PDB entry 6X40 | electron microscopy, 2.86 A resolution | chains D and L of the 9 polymer chains in the assembly

[Chain D]
Name: Gamma-aminobutyric acid receptor subunit alpha-1
Source organism: Homo sapiens
UniProtKB: P14867 (GBRA1_HUMAN); the construct has insertions or renumbered stretches relative to UniProt, so the offset changes along the chain: 1-312 = UniProt 28-339; 320-358 = UniProt 418-456
Sequence (358 residues; row label = number of the first residue in the row):
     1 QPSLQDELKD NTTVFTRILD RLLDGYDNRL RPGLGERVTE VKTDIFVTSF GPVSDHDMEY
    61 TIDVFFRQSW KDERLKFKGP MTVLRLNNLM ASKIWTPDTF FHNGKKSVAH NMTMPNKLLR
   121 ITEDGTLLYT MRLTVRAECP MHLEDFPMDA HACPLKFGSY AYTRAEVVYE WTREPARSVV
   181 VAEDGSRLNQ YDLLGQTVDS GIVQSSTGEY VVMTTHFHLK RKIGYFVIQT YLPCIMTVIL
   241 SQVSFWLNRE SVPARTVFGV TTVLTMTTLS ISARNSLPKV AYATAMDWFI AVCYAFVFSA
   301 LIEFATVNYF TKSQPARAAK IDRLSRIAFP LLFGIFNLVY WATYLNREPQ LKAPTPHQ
Disordered / not traced: 1-9, 348-358
Disulfide bonds: Cys139-Cys153
Glycans and other covalent adducts: N-acetylglucosamine (NAG) linked to Asn111
Differences from the reference sequence: linker (313-319)
Residues lining bound ligands:
  - gamma-amino-butanoic acid (ABU): Phe65, Arg67, Leu118, Thr130
  - picrotoxin (RI5; (1aR,2aR,3S,6R,6aS,8aS,8bR,9R)-2a-hydroxy-8b-methyl-9-(prop-1-en-2-yl)hexahydro-3,6-methano-1,5,7-trioxacyclopenta[ij]c yclopropa[a]azulene-4,8(3H)-dione): Val257, Val260, Thr261
Curated features (UniProtKB/Swiss-Prot):
  - binding site (4-aminobutanoate): Arg67, Thr130
  - binding site (3alpha-hydroxy-5alpha-pregnan-11,20-dione): Trp246
  - glycosylation (N-linked (GlcNAc...) asparagine): Asn11, Asn111

[Chain L]
Name: Kappa Fab Light Chain
Source organism: Mus musculus
Notes: antibody fragment or engineered binder
Sequence (213 residues; row label = number of the first residue in the row):
     1 NIVMTQSPKS MSMSVGERVT LSCKASEYVG TYVSWYQQKP EQSPKLLIYG ASNRYTGVPD
    61 RFTGSGSATD FTLTIGSVQA EDLADYHCGQ SYSYPTFGAG TKLELKRADA APTVSIFPPS
   121 SEQLTSGGAS VVCFLNNFYP KDINVKWKID GSERQNGVLN SWTDQDSKDS TYSMSSTLTL
   181 TKDEYERHNS YTCEATHKTS TSPIVKSFNR NEC
Disordered / not traced: 107-213
Disulfide bonds: Cys23-Cys88

[Chain D / chain L interface]
Pairs across the interface (21; chain D residue first):
  Glu170(D) - Tyr32(L)
  Trp171(D) - Tyr32(L)  hydrogen bond
  Glu174(D) - Tyr92(L)
  Glu174(D) - Ser93(L)
  Glu174(D) - Tyr94(L)
  Pro175(D) - Tyr32(L)  hydrophobic
  Pro175(D) - Ser91(L)
  Pro175(D) - Tyr92(L)
  Ala176(D) - Tyr92(L)  hydrogen bond (backbone-backbone)
  Arg177(D) - Tyr94(L)  hydrogen bond
  Gln196(D) - Tyr92(L)
  Thr197(D) - Tyr28(L)
  Thr197(D) - Tyr92(L)
  Val198(D) - Tyr28(L)  hydrogen bond (backbone-side chain)
  Val198(D) - Tyr92(L)  hydrogen bond (backbone-side chain)
  Asp199(D) - Tyr28(L)
  Asp199(D) - Gly30(L)
  Asp199(D) - Thr31(L)  hydrogen bond
  Asp199(D) - Tyr32(L)
  Ser200(D) - Thr31(L)  hydrogen bond (backbone-side chain)
  Ser200(D) - Tyr32(L)
Other interface residues (no listed pair), chain D (13 interface residues in all): Arg164, Ile202
Other interface residues (no listed pair), chain L (9 interface residues in all): Asn53

[Summary]
13 residues of chain D and 9 residues of chain L are in contact; the contacts include 7 hydrogen bonds. Among
the polar pairs are Trp171(D)-Tyr32(L), Arg177(D)-Tyr94(L) and Val198(D)-Tyr28(L). Bound to chain D:
gamma-amino-butanoic acid and picrotoxin. N-acetylglucosamine is covalently linked to Asn111(D).
Here chain D is Gamma-aminobutyric acid receptor subunit alpha-1 (Homo sapiens) and chain L is Kappa Fab Light
Chain (Mus musculus). Entry 6X40 (Human GABAA receptor alpha1-beta2-gamma2 subtype in complex with GABA plus
picrotoxin) was determined by electron microscopy together with 6X3S, 6X3T, 6X3U, 6X3V, 6X3W, 6X3X and 6X3Z
from the same study.
